9ISN - chains C and G of the 7 polymer chains in the assembly; structure by electron microscopy, 2.97 A resolution.

== Chain C ==
Name: DNA-directed RNA polymerase subunit beta
Source organism: Streptomyces coelicolor A3(2)
Notes: EC 2.7.7.6
Reference sequence: Q9L0L0 (RPOB_STRCO); residue numbers follow UniProt; this construct covers 1-1161
Sequence (1161 residues; each row starts with the number of its first residue):
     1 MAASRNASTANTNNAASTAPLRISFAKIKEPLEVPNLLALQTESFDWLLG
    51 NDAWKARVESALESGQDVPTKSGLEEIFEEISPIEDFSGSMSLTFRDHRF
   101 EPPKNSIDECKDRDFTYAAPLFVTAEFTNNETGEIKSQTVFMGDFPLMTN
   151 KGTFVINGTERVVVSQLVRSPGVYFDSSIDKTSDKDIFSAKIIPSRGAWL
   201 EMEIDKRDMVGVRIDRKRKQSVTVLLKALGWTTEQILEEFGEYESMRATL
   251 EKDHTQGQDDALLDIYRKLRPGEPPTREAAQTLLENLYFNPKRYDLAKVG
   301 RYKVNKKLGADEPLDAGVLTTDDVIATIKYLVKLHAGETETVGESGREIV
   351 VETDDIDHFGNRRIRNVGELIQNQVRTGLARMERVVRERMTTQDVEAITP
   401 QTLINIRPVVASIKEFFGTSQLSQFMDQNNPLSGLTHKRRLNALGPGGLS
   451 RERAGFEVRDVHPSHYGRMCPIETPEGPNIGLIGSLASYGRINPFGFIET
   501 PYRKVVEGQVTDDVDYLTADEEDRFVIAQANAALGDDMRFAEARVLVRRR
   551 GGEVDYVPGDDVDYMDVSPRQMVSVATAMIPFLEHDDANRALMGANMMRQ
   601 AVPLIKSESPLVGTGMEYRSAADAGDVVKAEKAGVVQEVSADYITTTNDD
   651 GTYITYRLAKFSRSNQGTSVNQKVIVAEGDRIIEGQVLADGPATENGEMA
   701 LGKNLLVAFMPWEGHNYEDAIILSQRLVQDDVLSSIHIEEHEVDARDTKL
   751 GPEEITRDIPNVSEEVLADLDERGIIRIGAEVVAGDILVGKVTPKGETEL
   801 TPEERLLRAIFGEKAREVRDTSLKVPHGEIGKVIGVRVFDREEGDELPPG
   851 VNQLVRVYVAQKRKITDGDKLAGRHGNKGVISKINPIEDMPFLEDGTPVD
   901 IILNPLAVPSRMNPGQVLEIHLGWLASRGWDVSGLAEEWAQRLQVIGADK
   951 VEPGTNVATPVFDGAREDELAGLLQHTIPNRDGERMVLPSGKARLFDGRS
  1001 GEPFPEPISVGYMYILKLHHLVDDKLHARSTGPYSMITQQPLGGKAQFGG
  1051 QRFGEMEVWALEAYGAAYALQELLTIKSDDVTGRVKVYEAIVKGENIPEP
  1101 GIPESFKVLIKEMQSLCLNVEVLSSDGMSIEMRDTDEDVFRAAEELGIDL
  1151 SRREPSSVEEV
Disordered / not traced: 1-15, 1132-1161

== Chain G ==
Molecule: 56-nt DNA strand
Source organism: Streptomyces coelicolor A3(2)
Sequence (56 nucleotides; each row starts with the number of its first residue; numbers below 1 keep their minus sign (DC-1 is residue -1)):
    -1 CCGCGGCTGTCACCTGAATCCTCATCGTGTTGTTCCCAAGAGCGTTACGC
    49 CCAATC
Disordered / not traced: -1 to 0, 15-18, 37-54

== Chain C / chain G interface ==
Pairs across the interface (24):
  Arg207(C) - DC5(G)  salt bridge to the phosphate
  Arg218(C) - DG7(G)  salt bridge to the phosphate
  Arg381(C) - DA22(G)  hydrogen bond to the base
  Arg384(C) - DA22(G)  hydrogen bond to the base
  Val385(C) - DC24(G)  phosphate contact
  Glu388(C) - DC24(G)  phosphate contact
  Glu388(C) - DG25(G)  phosphate contact
  Asn405(C) - DT23(G)  phosphate contact
  Arg407(C) - DA22(G)  salt bridge to the phosphate
  Pro408(C) - DA22(G)  sugar contact
  Pro408(C) - DT23(G)  phosphate contact
  Ala411(C) - DC21(G)  phosphate contact
  Ala411(C) - DA22(G)  phosphate contact
  Lys414(C) - DT20(G)  phosphate contact
  Lys414(C) - DC21(G)  phosphate contact
  Glu415(C) - DT20(G)  base contact
  Gly418(C) - DC19(G)  sugar contact
  Gly418(C) - DT20(G)  sugar contact
  Thr419(C) - DC19(G)  hydrogen bond to the base
  Thr419(C) - DT20(G)  hydrogen bond to the base
  Ser450(C) - DG14(G)  base contact
  Arg451(C) - DG14(G)  base contact
  Glu452(C) - DT13(G)  sugar contact
  Glu452(C) - DG14(G)  base contact
Other interface residues (no listed pair), chain C (20 interface residues in all): Asn157, Arg389, Thr392
Other interface residues (no listed pair), chain G (12 interface residues in all): DT26

== In short ==
Chain C and chain G form an interface of 20 and 12 residues respectively, with 4 hydrogen bonds and 3 salt
bridges. Polar contacts include Arg381(C)-DA22(G), Arg384(C)-DA22(G) and Thr419(C)-DC19(G).
Chain C is DNA-directed RNA polymerase subunit beta and chain G is a 56-nt DNA strand, both from Streptomyces
coelicolor A3(2); the structure, Cryo-EM structure of Streptomyces coelicolor sigma factor shbA transcription
initiation complex, was determined by electron microscopy, deposited together with 9M84.
